PDB entry 8ZIQ | electron microscopy, 2.84 A resolution | chains B and L of the 18 polymer chains in the assembly

Chain B (and L):
Name: DUF4297
Source organism: Agrobacterium tumefaciens
Notes: chain L of this document is another copy of the same molecule, construct and numbering; everything in this record applies to it too
Amino-acid sequence (397 residues; numbered 1 to 397; the number before each row is that of its first residue):
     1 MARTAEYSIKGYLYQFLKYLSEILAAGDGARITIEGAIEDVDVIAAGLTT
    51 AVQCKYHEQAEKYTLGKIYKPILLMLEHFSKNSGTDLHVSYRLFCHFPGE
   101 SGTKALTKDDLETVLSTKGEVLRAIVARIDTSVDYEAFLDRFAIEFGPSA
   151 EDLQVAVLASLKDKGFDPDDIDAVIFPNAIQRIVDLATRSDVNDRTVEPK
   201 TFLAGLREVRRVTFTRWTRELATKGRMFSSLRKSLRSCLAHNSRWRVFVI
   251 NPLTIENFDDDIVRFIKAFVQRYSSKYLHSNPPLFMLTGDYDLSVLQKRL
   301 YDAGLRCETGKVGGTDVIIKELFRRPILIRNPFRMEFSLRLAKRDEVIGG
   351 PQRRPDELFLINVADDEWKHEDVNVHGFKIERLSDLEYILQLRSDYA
Unresolved in the structure: 1-221, 397

How chain B and chain L interact:
Contacting residue pairs (9; chain B residue first):
  D260(B) - E371(L)
  V263(B) - D372(L)
  R264(B) - E371(L)
  R264(B) - V373(L)  hydrogen bond (side chain-backbone)
  R264(B) - N374(L)
  K267(B) - D356(L)  salt bridge
  R299(B) - E371(L)  salt bridge
  R299(B) - D372(L)  salt bridge
  S394(B) - K233(L)
Also at the interface, not in a pair above, chain B (11 interface residues in all): D259, Q271, D302, A303, D395
Also at the interface, not in a pair above, chain L (10 interface residues in all): S230, S234, H241, R353

Summary:
11 residues of chain B face 10 of chain L across their interface, with 1 hydrogen bond and 3 salt bridges.
Among the polar pairs are K267(B)-D356(L), R299(B)-E371(L) and R299(B)-D372(L).
Chain B and chain L are both DUF4297 (Agrobacterium tumefaciens); the structure, HerA-DUF4297 complex with
DNA, was determined by electron microscopy (same publication as 8ZGI, 8ZIR, 8ZIS and 8ZIT).
